6R1T - chains H and J of the 10 polymer chains in the assembly; structure by electron microscopy, 4.02 A resolution (low resolution: residue-level contacts below are approximate; hydrogen-bond / salt-bridge calls are withheld).

Chain H:
Protein: Histone H2B
From: Xenopus laevis
UniProt: A0A1L8FQ56 (A0A1L8FQ56_XENLA); residues 26-121 here correspond to UniProt positions 30-125 (UniProt number = residue number + 4)
Sequence (96 residues; row label = number of the first residue in the row):
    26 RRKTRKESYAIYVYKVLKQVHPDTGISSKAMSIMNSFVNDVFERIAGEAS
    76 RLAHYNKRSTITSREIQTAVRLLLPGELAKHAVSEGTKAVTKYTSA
Disordered / not traced: 26

Chain J:
Molecule: 147-nt DNA strand
From: synthetic construct
Sequence (147 nucleotides; numbered -73 to 73; the number before each row is that of its first residue; numbers below 1 keep their minus sign (DA-73 is residue -73)):
   -73 ATCGAGAATCCCGGTGCCGAGGCCGCTCAATTGGTCGTAGACAGCTCTAG
   -23 CACCGCTTAAACGCACGTACGCGCTGTCCCCCGCGTTTTAACCGCCAAGG
    27 GGATTACTCCCTAGTCTCCAGGCACGTGTCAGATATATACATCCGAT

How chain H and chain J interact:
Contacting residue pairs (18):
  Arg27(H) - DT30(J)
  Arg27(H) - DT31(J)
  Thr29(H) - DT30(J)
  Arg30(H) - DT-47(J)
  Arg30(H) - DC-46(J)
  Tyr39(H) - DG-53(J)
  Tyr39(H) - DG-52(J)
  Gly50(H) - DG-53(J)
  Ile51(H) - DA-54(J)
  Ile51(H) - DG-53(J)
  Ser53(H) - DA-54(J)
  Lys82(H) - DG-34(J)
  Arg83(H) - DG-34(J)
  Arg83(H) - DA-33(J)
  Ser84(H) - DA-35(J)
  Ser84(H) - DG-34(J)
  Thr85(H) - DA-35(J)
  Thr85(H) - DG-34(J)
Also at the interface, not in a pair above, chain H (12 interface residues in all): Ser52
Also at the interface, not in a pair above, chain J (12 interface residues in all): DA-45, DA29

Overview:
The chain H/chain J interface involves 12 residues from each chain.
Chain H is Histone H2B (Xenopus laevis) and chain J is a 147-nt DNA strand (synthetic construct); the
structure, Structure of LSD2/NPAC-linker/nucleosome core particle complex: Class 1, free nuclesome, was
determined by electron microscopy together with 6R1U and 6R25 from the same study.
